PDB entry 8VDA | X-ray diffraction, 2.02 A resolution | chain A

# Chain A
Protein: Beta-ketoacyl-[acyl-carrier-protein] synthase III 1
From: Bacillus subtilis
Notes: EC 2.3.1.180, 2.3.1.300; engineered mutation(s): Leu-Glu is inserted after the initial methionine
Reference sequence: O34746 (FABH1_BACSU); residues 4-314 here correspond to UniProt positions 2-312 (UniProt number = residue number - 2)
Amino-acid sequence (317 residues; numbered -2 to 314; the number before each row is that of its first residue; numbers below 1 keep their minus sign (Gly-2 is residue -2)):
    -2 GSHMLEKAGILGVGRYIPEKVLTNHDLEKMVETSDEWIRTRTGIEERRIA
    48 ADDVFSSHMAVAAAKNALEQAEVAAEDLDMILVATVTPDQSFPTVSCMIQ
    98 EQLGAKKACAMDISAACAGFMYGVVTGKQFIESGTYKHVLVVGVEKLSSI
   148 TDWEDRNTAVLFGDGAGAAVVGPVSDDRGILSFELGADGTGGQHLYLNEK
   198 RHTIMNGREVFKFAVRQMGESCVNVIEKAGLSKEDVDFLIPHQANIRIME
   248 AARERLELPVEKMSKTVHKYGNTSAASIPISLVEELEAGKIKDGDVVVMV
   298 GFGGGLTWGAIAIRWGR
Disordered / not traced: -2 to 3
Construct notes: expression tag (-2 to 0); insertion (2-3)
Residues lining bound ligands: coenzyme A (COA): Glu29, Thr30, Trp34, Arg38, Thr39, Cys114, Arg153, Asn154, Val157, Leu158, Phe159, Leu192, Met202, Gly204, Arg205, Val207, Phe208, Ala211, Ala241, Asn242, Arg244, Ile245, Asn269, Phe299
What the authors report for this chain:
  - conformationally variable residues (side-chain flip): Phe299
  - binding site for coenzyme A: Trp34, Arg38, Arg153, Arg205, Arg244

# Summary
Chain A binds coenzyme A. The paper reports a binding site for coenzyme A at Trp34, Arg38 and Arg153 among
others; conformational variability at Phe299.
Chain A is Beta-ketoacyl-[acyl-carrier-protein] synthase III 1 (Bacillus subtilis); the structure, Crystal
structure of Bacillus subtilis FabHA-coenzyme A complex, was determined by X-ray diffraction (same publication
as 8VD9 and 8VDB).
